2XIB - chain B; structure by X-ray diffraction, 2.20 A resolution.

== Chain B ==
Protein: Alpha-L-fucosidase
Source organism: Bacteroides thetaiotaomicron
UniProtKB: Q8A3I4 (Q8A3I4_BACTN); residue numbers follow UniProt; this construct covers 32-484
Sequence (453 residues; each row starts with the number of its first residue):
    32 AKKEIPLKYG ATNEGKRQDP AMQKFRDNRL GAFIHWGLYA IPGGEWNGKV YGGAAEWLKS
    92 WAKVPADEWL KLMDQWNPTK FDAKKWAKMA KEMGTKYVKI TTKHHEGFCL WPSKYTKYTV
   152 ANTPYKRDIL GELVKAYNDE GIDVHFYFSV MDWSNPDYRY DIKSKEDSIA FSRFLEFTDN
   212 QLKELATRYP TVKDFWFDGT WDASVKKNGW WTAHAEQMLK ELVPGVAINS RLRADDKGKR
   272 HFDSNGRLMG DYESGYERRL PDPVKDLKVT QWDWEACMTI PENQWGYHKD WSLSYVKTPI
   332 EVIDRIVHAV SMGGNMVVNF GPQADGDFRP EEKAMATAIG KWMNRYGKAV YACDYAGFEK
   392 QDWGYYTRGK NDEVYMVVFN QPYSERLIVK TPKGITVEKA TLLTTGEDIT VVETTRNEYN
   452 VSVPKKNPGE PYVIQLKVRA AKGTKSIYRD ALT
Disordered / not traced: 32-34, 472-484
Ligand contacts: (2S,3R,4S,5R)-2-methylpiperidine-3,4,5-triol (DFU): H66, E87, W88, H135, H136, Y178, W227, D229, W232, R262, E288, W316

== In short ==
Bound to chain B: (2S,3R,4S,5R)-2-methylpiperidine-3,4,5-triol.
Chain B is Alpha-L-fucosidase (Bacteroides thetaiotaomicron); the structure, Crystal structure of an
alpha-L-fucosidase GH29 from bacteroides thetaiotaomicron in complex with deoxyfuconojirimycin, was determined
by X-ray diffraction together with 2XII from the same study.
